PDB entry 8DQO | X-ray diffraction, 1.90 A resolution | chains A and B

[Chain A (and B)]
Molecule: Coumarin Synthase
From: Arabidopsis thaliana
Notes: chain B of this document is another copy of the same molecule, construct and numbering; everything in this record applies to it too
Reference sequence: Q8LF28 (Q8LF28_ARATH); residues 1-451 here = UniProt positions 1-451
Amino-acid sequence (451 residues; numbered 1 to 451; the number before each row is that of its first residue):
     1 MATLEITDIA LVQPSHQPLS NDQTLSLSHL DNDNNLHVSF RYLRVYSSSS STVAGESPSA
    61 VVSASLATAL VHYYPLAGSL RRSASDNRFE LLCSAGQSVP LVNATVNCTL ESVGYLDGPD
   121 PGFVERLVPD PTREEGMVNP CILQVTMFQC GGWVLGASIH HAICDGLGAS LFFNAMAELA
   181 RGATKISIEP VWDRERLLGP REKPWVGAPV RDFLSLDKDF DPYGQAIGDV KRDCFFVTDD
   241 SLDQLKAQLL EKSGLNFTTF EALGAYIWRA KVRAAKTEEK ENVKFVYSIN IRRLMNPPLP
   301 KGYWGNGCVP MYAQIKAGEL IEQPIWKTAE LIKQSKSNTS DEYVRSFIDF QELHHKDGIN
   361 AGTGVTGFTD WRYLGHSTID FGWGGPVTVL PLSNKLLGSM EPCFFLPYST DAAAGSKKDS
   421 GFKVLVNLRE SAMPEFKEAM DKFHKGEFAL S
Disordered / not traced: 1, 51-55, 113-121 (chain B: 1, 49-55, 410-415)
Bound ions: Ca2+: R211, L214, E322
From the paper describing this entry:
  - catalytic residues: H161, W371, L374
  - Ca2+ coordination: R211, L214
  - mutagenesis - F40T, F40T/Y42S, H161A, H161Q, C164A, G166A, W371H, Y373A, Y373F: unchanged catalytic activity
  - mutagenesis - Y42F, G166L, W371A, W371M, W371V, L374A: decreased catalytic activity
  - mutagenesis - Y42F/H161A: abolished catalytic activity
  - mutagenesis - Y42F/H161A: decreased expression

[How chain A and chain B interact]
Residue-residue contacts - 30 pairs, chain A then chain B:
  T3(A) with K336(B)
  E5(A) with K246(B), salt bridge; T258(B); T259(B), hydrogen bond (side chain-backbone)
  I6(A) with Y373(B)
  T7(A) with Y373(B), hydrogen bond (backbone-side chain)
  D8(A) with D239(B); Y373(B)
  I9(A) with Y373(B), hydrophobic
  R82(A) with R181(B), hydrogen bond (side chain-backbone); G182(B), hydrogen bond (side chain-backbone); A183(B)
  E125(A) with R293(B)
  T132(A) with S187(B); I188(B)
  R133(A) with K185(B), hydrogen bond (side chain-backbone); I186(B), hydrogen bond (side chain-backbone); S187(B), hydrogen bond
  E134(A) with E178(B); R181(B), hydrogen bond (backbone-side chain); A183(B); S187(B)
  E135(A) with N174(B); T378(B)
  V138(A) with R181(B); S377(B)
  N139(A) with S377(B), hydrogen bond; T378(B)
  Q149(A) with N256(B)
  D221(A) with K185(B), salt bridge
Other interface residues (no listed pair), chain A (19 interface residues in all): N87, G122, D130
Other interface residues (no listed pair), chain B (23 interface residues in all): F257, K301, R372, D380

[Overview]
The interface between chain A and chain B involves 19 residues on one side and 23 on the other, with 9
hydrogen bonds and 2 salt bridges. Among the polar pairs are E5(A)-K246(B), D221(A)-K185(B) and E5(A)-T259(B).
From the paper: catalytic residues H161(A), W371(A) and L374(A); Y42F, G166L and W371A of chain A, among
others, reduce catalytic activity; 16 substitutions were tested in all.
Both chains are Coumarin Synthase (Arabidopsis thaliana). Entry 8DQO (Crystal structure of Arabidopsis
thaliana COSY) was determined by X-ray diffraction together with 8DQP, 8DQQ and 8DQR from the same study.
